7R5K - chains 12 and 16 of the 101 polymer chains in the assembly; structure by electron microscopy, 12.00 A resolution (very low resolution: no residue pairs are listed; an interface is given only as per-side residue counts).

== Chain 12 (and 16) ==
Molecule: Nuclear pore membrane glycoprotein 210
From: Homo sapiens
Notes: chain 16 of this document is another copy of the same molecule, construct and numbering; everything in this record applies to it too
Reference sequence: Q8TEM1 (PO210_HUMAN); residue numbers follow UniProt; this construct covers 1-1887
Sequence (1887 residues; row label = number of the first residue in the row):
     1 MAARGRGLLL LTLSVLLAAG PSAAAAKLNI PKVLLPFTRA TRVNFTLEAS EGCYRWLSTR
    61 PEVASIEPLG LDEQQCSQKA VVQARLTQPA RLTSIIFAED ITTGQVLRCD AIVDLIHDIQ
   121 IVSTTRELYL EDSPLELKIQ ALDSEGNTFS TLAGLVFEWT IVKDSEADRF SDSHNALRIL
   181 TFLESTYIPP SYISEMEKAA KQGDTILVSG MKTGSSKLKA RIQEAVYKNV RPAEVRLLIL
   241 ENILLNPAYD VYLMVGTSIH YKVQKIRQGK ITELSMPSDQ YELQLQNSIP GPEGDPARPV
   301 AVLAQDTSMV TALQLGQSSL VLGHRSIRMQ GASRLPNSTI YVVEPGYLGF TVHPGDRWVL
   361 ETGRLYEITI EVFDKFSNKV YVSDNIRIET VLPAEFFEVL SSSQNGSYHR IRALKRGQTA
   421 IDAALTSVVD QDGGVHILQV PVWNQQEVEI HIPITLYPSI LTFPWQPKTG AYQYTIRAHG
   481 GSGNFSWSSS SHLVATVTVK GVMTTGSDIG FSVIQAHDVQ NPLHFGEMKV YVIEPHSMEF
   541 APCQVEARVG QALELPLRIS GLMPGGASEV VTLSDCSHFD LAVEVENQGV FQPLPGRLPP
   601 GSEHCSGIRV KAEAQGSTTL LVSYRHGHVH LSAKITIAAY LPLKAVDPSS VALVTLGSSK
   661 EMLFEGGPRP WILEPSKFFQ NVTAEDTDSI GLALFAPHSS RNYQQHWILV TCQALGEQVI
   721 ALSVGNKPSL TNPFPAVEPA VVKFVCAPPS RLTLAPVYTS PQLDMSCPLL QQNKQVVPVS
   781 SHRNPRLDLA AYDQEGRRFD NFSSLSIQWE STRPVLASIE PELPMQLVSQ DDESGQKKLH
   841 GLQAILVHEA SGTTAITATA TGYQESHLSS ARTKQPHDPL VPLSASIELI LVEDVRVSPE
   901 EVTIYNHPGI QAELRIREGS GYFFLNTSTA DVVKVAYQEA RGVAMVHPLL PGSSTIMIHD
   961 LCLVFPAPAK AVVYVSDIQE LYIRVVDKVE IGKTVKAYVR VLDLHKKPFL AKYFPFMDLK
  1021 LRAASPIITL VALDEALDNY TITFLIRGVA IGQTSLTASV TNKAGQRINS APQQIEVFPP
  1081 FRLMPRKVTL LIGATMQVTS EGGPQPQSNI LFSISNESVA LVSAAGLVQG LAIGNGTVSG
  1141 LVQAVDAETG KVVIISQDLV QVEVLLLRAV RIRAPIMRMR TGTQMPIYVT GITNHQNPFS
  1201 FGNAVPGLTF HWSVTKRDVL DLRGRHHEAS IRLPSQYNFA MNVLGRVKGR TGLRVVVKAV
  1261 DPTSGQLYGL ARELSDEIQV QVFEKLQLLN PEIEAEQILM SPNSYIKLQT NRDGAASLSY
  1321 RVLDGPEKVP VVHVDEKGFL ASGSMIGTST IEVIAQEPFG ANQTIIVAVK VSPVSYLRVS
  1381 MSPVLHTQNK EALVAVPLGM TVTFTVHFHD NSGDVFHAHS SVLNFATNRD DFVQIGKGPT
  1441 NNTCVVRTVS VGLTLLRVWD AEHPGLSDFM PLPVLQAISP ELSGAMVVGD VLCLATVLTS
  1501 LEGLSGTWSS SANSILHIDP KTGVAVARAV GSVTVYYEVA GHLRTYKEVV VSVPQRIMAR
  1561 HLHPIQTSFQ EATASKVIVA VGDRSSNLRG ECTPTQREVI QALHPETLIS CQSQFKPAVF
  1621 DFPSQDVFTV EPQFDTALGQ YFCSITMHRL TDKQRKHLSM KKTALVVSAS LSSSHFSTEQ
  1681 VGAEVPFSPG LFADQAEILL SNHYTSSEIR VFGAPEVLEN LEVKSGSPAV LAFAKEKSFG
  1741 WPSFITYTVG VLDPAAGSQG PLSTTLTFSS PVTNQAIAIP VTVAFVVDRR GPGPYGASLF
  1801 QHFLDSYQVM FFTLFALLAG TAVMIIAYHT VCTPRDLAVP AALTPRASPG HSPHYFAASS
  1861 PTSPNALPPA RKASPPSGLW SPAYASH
Unresolved in the structure: 1, 1833-1887
Curated features (UniProtKB/Swiss-Prot):
  - modified residue: Thr-1844 (Phosphothreonine), Ser-1874 (Phosphoserine), Ser-1877 (Phosphoserine), Ser-1881 (Phosphoserine), Ser-1886 (Phosphoserine)
  - glycosylation (N-linked (GlcNAc...) asparagine): Asn-44, Asn-337, Asn-405, Asn-484, Asn-681, Asn-801, Asn-926, Asn-1039, Asn-1116, Asn-1135, Asn-1362, Asn-1441
  - natural variant: Arg-786 (R786L: Confirmed at protein level)

== How chain 12 and chain 16 interact ==
At this resolution (12 A) residue pairs are not listed: 47 residues of chain 12 and 47 of chain 16 lie at the interface.

== Summary ==
Chain 12 and chain 16 each contribute 47 residues to their interface.
Chain 12 and chain 16 are both Nuclear pore membrane glycoprotein 210 (Homo sapiens); the structure, Human
nuclear pore complex (constricted), was determined by electron microscopy, deposited together with 7R5J and
7R1Y.
